Entry 7TAG (electron microscopy, 2.70 A resolution); this record covers chains A and D of the 4 polymer chains in the assembly.

== Chain A ==
Name: viral protein 1
Organism: enterovirus D68
UniProt: A0A097BW12 (A0A097BW12_HED68); residues 1-296 here correspond to UniProt positions 565-860 (UniProt number = residue number + 564)
Chain sequence (296 residues; each row starts with the number of its first residue):
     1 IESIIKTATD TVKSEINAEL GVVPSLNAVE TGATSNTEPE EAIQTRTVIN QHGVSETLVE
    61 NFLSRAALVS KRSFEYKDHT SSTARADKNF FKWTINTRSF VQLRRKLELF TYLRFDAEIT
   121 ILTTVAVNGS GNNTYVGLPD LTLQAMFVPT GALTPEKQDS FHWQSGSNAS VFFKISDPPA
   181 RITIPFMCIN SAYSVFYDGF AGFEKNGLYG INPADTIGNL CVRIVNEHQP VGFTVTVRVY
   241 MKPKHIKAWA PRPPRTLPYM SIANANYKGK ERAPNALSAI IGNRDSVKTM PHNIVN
Ligand contacts: win63843 (W11; 3-{3,5-dimethyl-4-[3-(3-methyl-isoxazol-5-yl)-propoxy]-phenyl}-5-trifluoromethyl-[1,2,4]oxadiazole): W93, I95, T97, F115, A117, I119, I121, A145, M146, F147, A169, S170, V171, I182, I184, M187, Y193, I217, L220, V239

== Chain D ==
Name: viral protein 4
Organism: enterovirus D68
UniProt: A0A097BW12 (A0A097BW12_HED68); residues 1-68 here correspond to UniProt positions 2-69 (UniProt number = residue number + 1)
Chain sequence (68 residues; numbered 1 to 68; the number before each row is that of its first residue):
     1 GAQVTRQQTG THENANIATN GSHITYNQIN FYKDSYAASA SKQDFSQDPS KFTEPVVEGL
    61 KAGAPVLK
Not modelled in the structure: 1-27, 58-68

== Chain A / chain D interface ==
Residue-residue contacts (34):
  I1(A) with Q47(D); D48(D), hydrogen bond (backbone-side chain); S50(D)
  E2(A) with Q47(D); D48(D)
  S3(A) with F45(D); S46(D); Q47(D), hydrogen bond (backbone-backbone)
  I4(A) with F45(D); S46(D)
  I5(A) with F45(D), hydrogen bond (backbone-backbone); Q47(D)
  K6(A) with F45(D)
  T31(A) with V56(D)
  A33(A) with T53(D)
  T34(A) with T53(D), hydrogen bond (backbone-backbone); E54(D)
  S55(A) with F45(D)
  L58(A) with D44(D)
  E60(A) with A40(D); S41(D); K42(D)
  N61(A) with K42(D), hydrogen bond
  D116(A) with Y36(D)
  T183(A) with Y36(D)
  P185(A) with Y36(D)
  K244(A) with Y36(D); A37(D), hydrogen bond (side chain-backbone); A38(D), hydrogen bond (side chain-backbone)
  H245(A) with Y36(D); A38(D), hydrogen bond (side chain-backbone); S39(D), hydrogen bond (side chain-backbone); S41(D)
  P251(A) with F52(D)
Also at the interface, not in a pair above, chain A (23 interface residues in all): G32, N36, S64, I184
Also at the interface, not in a pair above, chain D (20 interface residues in all): S35, P49, P55

== In short ==
23 residues of chain A and 20 residues of chain D are in contact, with 9 hydrogen bonds. Polar pairs include
I1(A)-D48(D), N61(A)-K42(D) and K244(A)-A37(D). Ligands of chain A: win63843.
Here chain A is viral protein 1 and chain D is viral protein 4, both from enterovirus D68. Entry 7TAG (Cryo-EM
structure of Human Enterovirus D68 US/MO/14-18947 strain virion in complex with pleconaril) was determined by
electron microscopy.
